PDB entry 7V3P | electron microscopy, 3.60 A resolution | chains B and E of the 4 polymer chains in the assembly

== Chain B ==
Name: Insulin-like growth factor 1 receptor
From: Homo sapiens
Notes: EC 2.7.10.1
Reference sequence: P08069 (IGF1R_HUMAN); residues -29 to 901 here correspond to UniProt positions 1-931 (UniProt number = residue number + 30)
Sequence (931 residues; row label = number of the first residue in the row; numbers below 1 keep their minus sign (Met-29 is residue -29)):
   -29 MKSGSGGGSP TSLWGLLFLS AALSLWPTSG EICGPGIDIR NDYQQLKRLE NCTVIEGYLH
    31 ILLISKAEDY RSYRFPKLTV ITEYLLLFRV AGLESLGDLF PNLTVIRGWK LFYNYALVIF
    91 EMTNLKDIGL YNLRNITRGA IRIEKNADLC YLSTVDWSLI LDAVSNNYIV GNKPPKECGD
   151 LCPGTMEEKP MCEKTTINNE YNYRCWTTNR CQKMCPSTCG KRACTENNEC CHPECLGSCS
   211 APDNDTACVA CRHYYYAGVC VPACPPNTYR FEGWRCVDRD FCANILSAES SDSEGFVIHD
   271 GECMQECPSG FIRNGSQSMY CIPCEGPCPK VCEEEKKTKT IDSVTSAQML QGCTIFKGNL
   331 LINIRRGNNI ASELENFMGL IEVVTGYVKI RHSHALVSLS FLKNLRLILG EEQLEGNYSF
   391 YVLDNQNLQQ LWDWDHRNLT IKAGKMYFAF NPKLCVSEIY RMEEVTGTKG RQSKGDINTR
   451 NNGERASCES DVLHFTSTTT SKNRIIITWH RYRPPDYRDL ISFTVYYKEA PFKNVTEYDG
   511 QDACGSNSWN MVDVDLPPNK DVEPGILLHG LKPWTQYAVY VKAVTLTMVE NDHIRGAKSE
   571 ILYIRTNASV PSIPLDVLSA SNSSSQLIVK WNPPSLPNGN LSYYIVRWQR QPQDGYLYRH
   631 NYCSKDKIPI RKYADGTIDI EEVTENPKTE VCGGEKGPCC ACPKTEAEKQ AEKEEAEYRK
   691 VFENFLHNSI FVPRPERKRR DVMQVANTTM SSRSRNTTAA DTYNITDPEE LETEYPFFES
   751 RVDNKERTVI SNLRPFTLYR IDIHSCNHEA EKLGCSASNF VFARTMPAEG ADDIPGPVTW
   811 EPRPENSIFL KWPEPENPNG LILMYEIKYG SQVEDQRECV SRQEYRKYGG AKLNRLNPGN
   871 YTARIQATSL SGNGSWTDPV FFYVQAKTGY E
Disordered / not traced: -29 to 0, 38-40, 155-161, 512-517, 643-669, 706-743, 898-901
Curated features (UniProtKB/Swiss-Prot):
  - glycosylation (N-linked (GlcNAc...) asparagine): Asn21, Asn72, Asn105, Asn214, Asn284, Asn387, Asn408, Asn504, Asn577, Asn592, Asn610, Asn717, Asn726, Asn734, Asn870, Asn883
Cystine bridges: Cys3-Cys22, Cys120-Cys148, Cys152-Cys175, Cys162-Cys181, Cys185-Cys194, Cys189-Cys200, Cys201-Cys209, Cys205-Cys218, Cys221-Cys230, Cys234-Cys246, Cys252-Cys273, Cys277-Cys291, Cys294-Cys298, Cys302-Cys323, Cys425-Cys458, Cys633-Cys849, Cys776-Cys785
Covalent attachments: N-acetylglucosamine (NAG) linked to Asn504

== Chain E ==
Name: Insulin A chain
From: Homo sapiens
Reference sequence: P01308 (INS_HUMAN); residues 1-21 here correspond to UniProt positions 90-110 (UniProt number = residue number + 89)
Sequence (21 residues; numbered 1 to 21; the number before each row is that of its first residue):
     1 GIVEQCCTSI CSLYQLENYC N
Cystine bridges: Cys6-Cys11

== Interface between chain B and chain E ==
Residue-residue contacts (9):
  His697(B) with Ile2(E)
  Asn698(B) with Gly1(E); Ile2(E), hydrogen bond (side chain-backbone); Val3(E), hydrogen bond (side chain-backbone); Glu4(E)
  Val702(B) with Tyr19(E)
  Pro703(B) with Tyr19(E), hydrophobic
  Arg704(B) with Glu17(E), hydrogen bond (side chain-backbone); Asn18(E), hydrogen bond (side chain-backbone)
Other interface residues (no listed pair), chain B (8 interface residues in all): Asp486, Asn694, Phe701
Other interface residues (no listed pair), chain E (9 interface residues in all): Cys7, Cys20

== In short ==
8 residues of chain B face 9 of chain E across their interface, with 4 hydrogen bonds. Among the polar pairs
are Asn698(B)-Ile2(E), Asn698(B)-Val3(E) and Arg704(B)-Glu17(E). Covalently linked N-acetylglucosamine: at
Asn504(B).
Chain B is Insulin-like growth factor 1 receptor and chain E is Insulin A chain, both from Homo sapiens; the
structure, Cryo-EM structure of the IGF1R/insulin complex, was determined by electron microscopy.
